PDB entry 6B3H | X-ray diffraction, 1.62 A resolution | chains A and B

== Chain A (and B) ==
Molecule: HIV-1 Protease
From: Human immunodeficiency virus 1
Notes: EC 3.4.23.16; chain B of this document is another copy of the same molecule, construct and numbering; everything in this record applies to it too
UniProtKB: P04587 (POL_HV1B5); residues 1-99 here correspond to UniProt positions 501-599 (UniProt number = residue number + 500)
Sequence (99 residues; each row starts with the number of its first residue):
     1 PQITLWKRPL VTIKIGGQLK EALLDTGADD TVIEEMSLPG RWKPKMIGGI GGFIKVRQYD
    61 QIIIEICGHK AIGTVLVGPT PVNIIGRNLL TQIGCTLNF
Construct notes: conflict Lys-7 (Gln507 in P04587), Ile-33 (Leu533 in P04587), Ile-63 (Leu563 in P04587)
Ligand contacts:
  - CN4 (N-(2-{2-[(6R,9S)-2,2-dioxo-2lambda~6~-thia-1,7-diazabicyclo[4.3.1]decan-9-yl]ethyl}-3-fluorophenyl)-3,3-bis(4-fluorophenyl)propanamide), molecule 1: Arg-8, Leu-23, Asp-25, Gly-27, Ala-28, Gly-49, Ile-50, Pro-81, Val-82, Ile-84
  - CN4, molecule 2: Gly-27, Ala-28, Asp-29, Asp-30, Val-32, Lys-45, Met-46, Ile-47, Gly-48, Gly-49, Leu-76, Ile-84
UniProt features mapped onto this chain:
  - region (Dimerization of protease): Pro-1 to Leu-5, Gly-49 to Lys-55, Asn-88 to Phe-99
  - active site: Asp-25 (For protease activity)
  - site: Phe-99 (Cleavage)
Reported in the primary citation:
  - binding site for CN4: Ile-50

== Interface between chain A and chain B ==
Contacting residue pairs (101):
  Pro-1(A) / Leu-97(B)
  Pro-1(A) / Asn-98(B)
  Pro-1(A) / Phe-99(B)  hydrogen bond (backbone-backbone)
  Gln-2(A) / Thr-96(B)
  Gln-2(A) / Leu-97(B)
  Gln-2(A) / Asn-98(B)  hydrogen bond
  Ile-3(A) / Thr-96(B)
  Ile-3(A) / Leu-97(B)  hydrogen bond (backbone-backbone)
  Ile-3(A) / Phe-99(B)  hydrophobic
  Leu-5(A) / Thr-26(B)
  Leu-5(A) / Arg-87(B)  hydrogen bond (backbone-side chain)
  Leu-5(A) / Leu-90(B)  hydrophobic
  Leu-5(A) / Thr-91(B)
  Leu-5(A) / Cys-95(B)
  Trp-6(A) / Arg-87(B)  hydrogen bond (backbone-side chain)
  Trp-6(A) / Thr-91(B)
  Lys-7(A) / Arg-87(B)
  Arg-8(A) / Asp-29(B)  salt bridge
  Arg-8(A) / Arg-87(B)
  Pro-9(A) / Thr-26(B)
  Pro-9(A) / Arg-87(B)
  Leu-23(A) / Gly-27(B)
  Leu-24(A) / Thr-26(B)  hydrogen bond (backbone-side chain)
  Leu-24(A) / Gly-27(B)
  Leu-24(A) / Leu-97(B)  hydrophobic
  Asp-25(A) / Asp-25(B)
  Asp-25(A) / Thr-26(B)
  Asp-25(A) / Gly-27(B)
  Thr-26(A) / Leu-5(B)
  Thr-26(A) / Pro-9(B)
  Thr-26(A) / Leu-24(B)  hydrogen bond (side chain-backbone)
  Thr-26(A) / Asp-25(B)
  Thr-26(A) / Thr-26(B)  hydrogen bond (side chain-backbone)
  Thr-26(A) / Leu-97(B)
  Gly-27(A) / Leu-23(B)
  Gly-27(A) / Asp-25(B)  hydrogen bond (backbone-side chain)
  Asp-29(A) / Arg-8(B)  salt bridge
  Ile-47(A) / Ile-50(B)  hydrophobic
  Gly-48(A) / Ile-50(B)
  Gly-49(A) / Ile-50(B)
  Ile-50(A) / Val-32(B)  hydrophobic
  Ile-50(A) / Ile-47(B)  hydrophobic
  Ile-50(A) / Gly-49(B)
  Ile-50(A) / Ile-50(B)  hydrogen bond (backbone-backbone)
  Ile-50(A) / Gly-51(B)  hydrogen bond (backbone-backbone)
  Ile-50(A) / Gly-52(B)
  Ile-50(A) / Ile-54(B)  hydrophobic
  Ile-50(A) / Thr-80(B)
  Gly-51(A) / Gly-51(B)
  Gly-51(A) / Gly-52(B)
  Gly-51(A) / Ile-54(B)
  Gly-52(A) / Gly-51(B)
  Ile-54(A) / Ile-50(B)
  Cys-67(A) / Phe-99(B)  hydrophobic
  His-69(A) / Phe-99(B)
  Pro-81(A) / Gly-49(B)
  Pro-81(A) / Ile-50(B)
  Arg-87(A) / Leu-5(B)  hydrogen bond (side chain-backbone)
  Arg-87(A) / Trp-6(B)  hydrogen bond (side chain-backbone)
  Arg-87(A) / Lys-7(B)  hydrogen bond (side chain-backbone)
  Arg-87(A) / Arg-8(B)
  Arg-87(A) / Pro-9(B)
  Leu-90(A) / Leu-5(B)  hydrophobic
  Thr-91(A) / Leu-5(B)
  Thr-91(A) / Trp-6(B)
  Gln-92(A) / Trp-6(B)
  Ile-93(A) / Phe-99(B)
  Gly-94(A) / Asn-98(B)
  Gly-94(A) / Phe-99(B)
  Cys-95(A) / Leu-5(B)
  Cys-95(A) / Leu-97(B)  hydrophobic
  Cys-95(A) / Asn-98(B)
  Cys-95(A) / Phe-99(B)  hydrophobic
  Thr-96(A) / Gln-2(B)  hydrogen bond
  Thr-96(A) / Ile-3(B)
  Thr-96(A) / Thr-4(B)
  Thr-96(A) / Thr-96(B)
  Thr-96(A) / Leu-97(B)
  Thr-96(A) / Asn-98(B)  hydrogen bond (backbone-backbone)
  Leu-97(A) / Pro-1(B)
  Leu-97(A) / Gln-2(B)
  Leu-97(A) / Ile-3(B)  hydrogen bond (backbone-backbone)
  Leu-97(A) / Pro-9(B)  hydrophobic
  Leu-97(A) / Leu-24(B)  hydrophobic
  Leu-97(A) / Thr-26(B)
  Leu-97(A) / Cys-95(B)  hydrophobic
  Leu-97(A) / Thr-96(B)
  Leu-97(A) / Leu-97(B)  hydrophobic
  Asn-98(A) / Pro-1(B)
  Asn-98(A) / Gln-2(B)  hydrogen bond
  Asn-98(A) / Gly-94(B)
  Asn-98(A) / Cys-95(B)
  Asn-98(A) / Thr-96(B)  hydrogen bond (backbone-backbone)
  Asn-98(A) / Asn-98(B)  hydrogen bond
  Phe-99(A) / Pro-1(B)  hydrogen bond (backbone-backbone)
  Phe-99(A) / Ile-3(B)  hydrophobic
  Phe-99(A) / Leu-24(B)  hydrophobic
  Phe-99(A) / His-69(B)
  Phe-99(A) / Ile-93(B)
  Phe-99(A) / Gly-94(B)
  Phe-99(A) / Cys-95(B)  hydrophobic
Also at the interface, not in a pair above, chain A (41 interface residues in all): Thr-4, Val-32, Phe-53, Pro-79, Thr-80, Ile-84
Also at the interface, not in a pair above, chain B (38 interface residues in all): Gly-48, Cys-67, Pro-81, Ile-84

== Summary ==
41 residues of chain A and 38 residues of chain B are in contact; the contacts include 21 hydrogen bonds and 2
salt bridges. Among the polar pairs are Arg-8(A)/Asp-29(B), Gln-2(A)/Asn-98(B) and Leu-5(A)/Arg-87(B). Chain A
binds compound CN4. UniProt lists active-site residue Asp-25(A) on chain A. From the paper: a binding site for
CN4 at Ile-50(A).
Both chains are HIV-1 Protease (Human immunodeficiency virus 1). Entry 6B3H (Crystal Structure of HIV Protease
complexed with
N-(2-(2-((6R,9S)-2,2-dioxido-2-thia-1,7-diazabicyclo[4.3.1]decan-9-yl)ethyl)-3-fluorophenyl)-3,3-bis(4-fluorophenyl)propanamide)
was determined by X-ray diffraction, deposited together with 6B36, 6B38, 6B3C, 6B3F and 6B3G.
